PDB entry 2A8M | X-ray diffraction, 2.60 A resolution | chains A and B

Chain A (and B):
Protein: Threonine aspartase 1
Organism: Homo sapiens
Notes: EC 3.4.25.-; chain B of this document is another copy of the same molecule, construct and numbering; everything in this record applies to it too
UniProtKB: Q9H6P5 (TASP1_HUMAN); numbering as in UniProt (aligned over 1-420)
Chain sequence (420 residues; each row starts with the number of its first residue):
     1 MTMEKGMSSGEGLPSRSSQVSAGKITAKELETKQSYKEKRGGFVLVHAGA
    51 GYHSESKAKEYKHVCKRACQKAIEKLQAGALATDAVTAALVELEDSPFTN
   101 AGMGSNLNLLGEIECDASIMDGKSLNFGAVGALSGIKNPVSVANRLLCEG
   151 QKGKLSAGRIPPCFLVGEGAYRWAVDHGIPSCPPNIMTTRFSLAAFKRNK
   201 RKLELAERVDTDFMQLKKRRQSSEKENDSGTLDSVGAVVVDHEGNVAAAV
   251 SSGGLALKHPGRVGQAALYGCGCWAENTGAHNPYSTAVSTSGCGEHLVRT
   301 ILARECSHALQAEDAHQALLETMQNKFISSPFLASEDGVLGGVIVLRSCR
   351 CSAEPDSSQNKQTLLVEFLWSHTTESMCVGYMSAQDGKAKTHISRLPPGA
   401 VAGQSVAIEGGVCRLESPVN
Not modelled in the structure: 1-40, 156-157, 184-233, 350-363, 417-420 (chain B: 1-40, 157-158, 183-233, 352-361, 417-420)
Differences from the reference sequence: engineered mutation Ser234 (Thr in Q9H6P5)
Curated features (UniProtKB/Swiss-Prot):
  - natural variant: Arg67 to Asn420 (deletion: In SULEHS)
  - mutagenesis: Asp233 (D233A: 0.1% enzymatic activity; no intramolecular processing)

Chain A / chain B interface:
Contacting residue pairs (84; chain A residue first):
  Leu109(A) with Arg172(B)
  Leu110(A) with Arg172(B)
  Met120(A) with Phe332(B), hydrophobic
  Leu125(A) with Arg299(B), hydrogen bond (backbone-side chain); Pro331(B); Phe332(B), hydrophobic
  Asn126(A) with Arg299(B), hydrogen bond
  Phe127(A) with Arg299(B)
  Ala132(A) with Val166(B), hydrophobic
  Lys154(A) with Asp337(B), salt bridge
  Arg159(A) with Leu255(B); Leu257(B), hydrogen bond (side chain-backbone); Lys258(B); His259(B)
  Ile160(A) with Arg262(B), hydrogen bond (backbone-side chain); Cys293(B), hydrophobic; Glu295(B); His296(B); Glu336(B)
  Pro161(A) with Arg262(B), hydrogen bond (backbone-side chain); Glu295(B)
  Pro162(A) with Arg262(B)
  Cys163(A) with Glu295(B), hydrogen bond
  Phe164(A) with Gly261(B); Arg262(B); Val263(B), hydrogen bond (backbone-backbone); Leu268(B), hydrophobic
  Leu165(A) with Gly261(B); Arg262(B)
  Val166(A) with Ala132(B), hydrophobic; Val166(B), hydrophobic; Gly261(B), hydrogen bond (backbone-backbone); Val263(B), hydrophobic
  Gly167(A) with Glu168(B)
  Gly169(A) with His259(B); Pro260(B)
  Trp173(A) with His259(B)
  Leu255(A) with Arg159(B)
  Ala256(A) with Arg159(B), hydrogen bond (backbone-side chain)
  Leu257(A) with Arg159(B)
  Lys258(A) with Arg159(B)
  His259(A) with Gly169(B); Arg172(B); Trp173(B)
  Pro260(A) with Gly169(B); Arg172(B)
  Gly261(A) with Phe164(B); Leu165(B); Val166(B), hydrogen bond (backbone-backbone); Glu168(B)
  Arg262(A) with Ile160(B), hydrogen bond (side chain-backbone); Pro161(B), hydrogen bond (side chain-backbone); Pro162(B); Phe164(B); Leu165(B)
  Val263(A) with Phe164(B), hydrogen bond (backbone-backbone); Val166(B), hydrophobic
  Leu268(A) with Phe164(B), hydrophobic; Leu268(B), hydrophobic
  Tyr269(A) with Val298(B); Arg299(B), hydrogen bond (side chain-backbone); Ile301(B), hydrophobic; Phe332(B)
  Trp274(A) with Phe332(B), hydrophobic
  Glu276(A) with Phe332(B)
  Glu295(A) with Ile160(B); Pro161(B); Cys163(B), hydrogen bond
  Val298(A) with Tyr269(B)
  Arg299(A) with Asn126(B); Cys163(B); Tyr269(B), hydrogen bond (backbone-side chain)
  Ile301(A) with Tyr269(B), hydrophobic; Arg304(B)
  Glu305(A) with Arg304(B), salt bridge
  Pro331(A) with Leu125(B)
  Phe332(A) with Met120(B), hydrophobic; Leu125(B), hydrophobic; Tyr269(B); Trp274(B), hydrophobic; Glu276(B)
  Glu336(A) with Lys154(B), salt bridge; Ile160(B)
  Asp337(A) with Lys154(B)
Interface residues without a listed pair, chain A (48 interface residues in all): Glu114, His281, Cys293, His296, Thr300, Arg304, Ser335
Interface residues without a listed pair, chain B (43 interface residues in all): Phe127, Ala170, Ala256

In short:
48 residues of chain A and 43 residues of chain B are in contact, with 16 hydrogen bonds and 3 salt bridges.
Polar pairs include Lys154(A)-Asp337(B), Glu305(A)-Arg304(B) and Glu336(A)-Lys154(B). Curated annotation
(UniProt) lists one mutagenesis site on chain A.
Chain A and chain B are both Threonine aspartase 1 (Homo sapiens); the structure, Crystal Structure of Human
Taspase1 (T234S mutant), was determined by X-ray diffraction (same publication as 2A8I, 2A8J and 2A8L).
